Entry 6HN5 (electron microscopy, 3.20 A resolution); this record covers chains B and E of the 4 polymer chains in the assembly.

== Chain B ==
Protein: Insulin
Reference sequence: P01308 (INS_HUMAN); residues 1-30 here correspond to UniProt positions 25-54 (UniProt number = residue number + 24)
Amino-acid sequence (30 residues; each row starts with the number of its first residue):
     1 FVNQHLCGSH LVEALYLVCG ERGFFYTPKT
Disordered / not traced: 1-2, 28-30
Residues lining bound ligands: N-acetylglucosamine (NAG; 2-acetamido-2-deoxy-beta-D-glucopyranose): Glu-21, Arg-22, Gly-23

== Chain E ==
Protein: Insulin receptor, General control protein GCN4
From: Homo sapiens
Notes: EC 2.7.10.1
Reference sequence: chimeric construct of P06213, P03069: residues 1-734 from P06213 (INSR_HUMAN), isoform P06213-2 positions 28-761 (UniProt number = residue number + 27); residues 735-897 from P06213 (INSR_HUMAN), isoform P06213-2 positions 781-943 (UniProt number = residue number + 46); residues 898-930 from P03069 positions 249-281 (UniProt number = residue number - 649)
Amino-acid sequence (930 residues; row label = number of the first residue in the row):
     1 HLYPGEVCPG MDIRNNLTRL HELENCSVIE GHLQILLMFK TRPEDFRDLS FPKLIMITDY
    61 LLLFRVYGLE SLKDLFPNLT VIRGSRLFFN YALVIFEMVH LKELGLYNLM NITRGSVRIE
   121 KNNELCYLAT IDWSRILDSV EDNHIVLNKD DNEECGDICP GTAKGKTNCP ATVINGQFVE
   181 RCWTHSHCQK VCPTICKSHG CTAEGLCCHS ECLGNCSQPD DPTKCVACRN FYLDGRCVET
   241 CPPPYYHFQD WRCVNFSFCQ DLHHKCKNSR RQGCHQYVIH NNKCIPECPS GYTMNSSNLL
   301 CTPCLGPCPK VCHLLEGEKT IDSVTSAQEL RGCTVINGSL IINIRGGNNL AAELEANLGL
   361 IEEISGYLKI RRSYALVSLS FFRKLRLIRG ETLEIGNYSF YALDNQNLRQ LWDWSKHNLT
   421 TTQGKLFFHY NPKLCLSEIH KMEEVSGTKG RQERNDIALK TNGDKASCEN ELLKFSYIRT
   481 SFDKILLRWE PYWPPDFRDL LGFMLFYKEA PYQNVTEFDG QDACGSNSWT VVDIDPPLRS
   541 NDPKSQNHPG WLMRGLKPWT QYAIFVKTLV TFSDERRTYG AKSDIIYVQT DATNPSVPLD
   601 PISVSNSSSQ IILKWKPPSD PNGNITHYLV FWERQAEDSE LFELDYCLKG LKLPSRTWSP
   661 PFESEDSQKH NQSEYEDSAG ECCSCPKTDS QILKELEESS FRKTFEDYLH NVVFVPRPSR
   721 KRRSLGDVGN AGNNEEHRPF EKVVNKESLV ISGLRHFTGY RIELQACNQD TPEERCSVAA
   781 YVSARTMPEA KADDIVGPVT HEIFENNVVH LMWQEPKEPN GLIVLYEVSY RRYGDEELHL
   841 CVSRKHFALE RGCRLRGLSP GNYSVRIRAT SLAGNGSWTE PTYFYVTDYL DVPSNIARMK
   901 QLEDKVEELL SKNYHLENEV ARLKKLVGER
Disordered / not traced: 161-168, 449-450, 595-930
Construct notes: variant His-144 (Tyr171 in P06213), Thr-421 (Ile448 in P06213), Lys-465 (Gln492 in P06213); engineered mutation Ala-731 (Val758 in P06213), Gly-732 (Thr759 in P06213), Asn-733 (Val760 in P06213), Asn-734 (Ala761 in P06213)
Disulfides: Cys-8/Cys-26, Cys-126/Cys-155, Cys-159/Cys-182, Cys-169/Cys-188, Cys-192/Cys-201, Cys-196/Cys-207, Cys-208/Cys-216, Cys-212/Cys-225, Cys-228/Cys-237, Cys-241/Cys-253, Cys-259/Cys-284, Cys-266/Cys-274, Cys-288/Cys-301, Cys-304/Cys-308, Cys-312/Cys-333, Cys-435/Cys-468
Glycans and other covalent adducts: N-acetylglucosamine (NAG) linked to Asn-16, Asn-25, Asn-111, Asn-215, Asn-255, Asn-397, Asn-418

== How chain B and chain E interact ==
Pairs across the interface (16; chain B residue first):
  Ser-9(B) / Arg-65(E)  hydrogen bond
  Ser-9(B) / Glu-97(E)  hydrogen bond
  Val-12(B) / Phe-39(E)  hydrophobic
  Val-12(B) / Phe-64(E)  hydrophobic
  Val-12(B) / Arg-65(E)
  Tyr-16(B) / Phe-39(E)  hydrophobic
  Tyr-16(B) / Lys-40(E)
  Glu-21(B) / Lys-40(E)  salt bridge
  Gly-23(B) / Asn-15(E)
  Phe-24(B) / Arg-14(E)
  Phe-24(B) / Asn-15(E)  hydrogen bond (backbone-side chain)
  Phe-24(B) / Leu-37(E)  hydrophobic
  Phe-24(B) / Phe-39(E)  hydrophobic
  Tyr-26(B) / Asp-12(E)
  Tyr-26(B) / Arg-14(E)
  Tyr-26(B) / Arg-19(E)  hydrogen bond
Also at the interface, not in a pair above, chain B (9 interface residues in all): Gly-20, Phe-25

== In short ==
Chain B and chain E form an interface of 9 and 10 residues respectively, with 4 hydrogen bonds and 1 salt
bridge. Polar pairs include Glu-21(B)/Lys-40(E), Ser-9(B)/Arg-65(E) and Ser-9(B)/Glu-97(E). Chain B binds
N-acetylglucosamine.
Here chain B is Insulin and chain E is Insulin receptor, General control protein GCN4 (Homo sapiens). Entry
6HN5 (Leucine-zippered human insulin receptor ectodomain with single bound insulin - "upper" membrane-distal
part) was determined by electron microscopy (same publication as 6HN4).
